PDB entry 2LAL | X-ray diffraction, 1.80 A resolution | chains A and C of the 4 polymer chains in the assembly

Chain A (and C):
Molecule: Lentil lectin (alpha chain)
From: Lens culinaris
Notes: chain C of this document is another copy of the same molecule, construct and numbering; everything in this record applies to it too
UniProtKB: P02870 (LEC_LENCU); numbering as in UniProt (aligned over 1-181)
Sequence (181 residues; each row starts with the number of its first residue):
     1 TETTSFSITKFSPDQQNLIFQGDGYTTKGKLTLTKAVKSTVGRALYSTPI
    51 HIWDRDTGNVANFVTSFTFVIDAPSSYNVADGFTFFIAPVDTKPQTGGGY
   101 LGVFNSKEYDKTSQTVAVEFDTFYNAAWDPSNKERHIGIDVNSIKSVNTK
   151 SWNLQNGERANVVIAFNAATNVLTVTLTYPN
Ion coordination: Mn2+: Glu119, Asp121, Asp129, His136; Ca2+: Asp121, Phe123, Asn125, Asp129

How chain A and chain C interact:
Residue-residue contacts - 32 pairs, chain A then chain C:
  Thr1(A) - Ser7(C)
  Thr1(A) - Ile8(C)
  Thr1(A) - Thr9(C)  hydrogen bond (backbone-backbone)
  Glu2(A) - Ser7(C)
  Glu2(A) - Ser12(C)
  Glu2(A) - Gln15(C)
  Glu2(A) - Asn17(C)
  Thr3(A) - Phe6(C)
  Thr3(A) - Ser7(C)  hydrogen bond (backbone-backbone)
  Thr4(A) - Ser5(C)
  Ser5(A) - Thr4(C)
  Ser5(A) - Ser5(C)  hydrogen bond (backbone-backbone)
  Phe6(A) - Thr3(C)
  Ser7(A) - Thr1(C)
  Ser7(A) - Glu2(C)
  Ser7(A) - Thr3(C)  hydrogen bond (backbone-backbone)
  Ile8(A) - Thr1(C)
  Thr9(A) - Thr1(C)  hydrogen bond (backbone-backbone)
  Ser12(A) - His51(C)
  Gln15(A) - Glu2(C)
  Gln16(A) - Pro49(C)
  Asn17(A) - Glu2(C)  hydrogen bond
  Asn17(A) - Thr48(C)
  Asn17(A) - Pro49(C)
  Thr48(A) - Asn17(C)
  Thr48(A) - Tyr46(C)
  Thr48(A) - Ser47(C)
  Thr48(A) - Thr48(C)  hydrogen bond
  Pro49(A) - Gln16(C)
  Pro49(A) - Asn17(C)
  Pro49(A) - Ser47(C)
  His51(A) - Ser12(C)
Other interface residues (no listed pair), chain A (22 interface residues in all): Lys10, Pro13, Tyr46, Ser47, Asp54, Val90
Other interface residues (no listed pair), chain C (21 interface residues in all): Lys10, Asp56, Val90

Overview:
Chain A and chain C form an interface of 22 and 21 residues respectively; the contacts include 7 hydrogen
bonds. Polar contacts include Asn17(A)-Glu2(C), Thr48(A)-Thr48(C) and Thr1(A)-Thr9(C). The Mn2+ site is built
by Glu119(A), Asp121(A), Asp129(A) and His136(A).
Both chains are Lentil lectin (alpha chain) (Lens culinaris). Entry 2LAL (Crystal structure determination and
refinement at 2.3 angstroms resolution of the lentil lectin) was determined by X-ray diffraction, deposited
together with 1LEN.
